7T7S - chain X; structure by X-ray diffraction, 2.20 A resolution.

# Chain X
Molecule: Dihydrofolate reductase
Source organism: Staphylococcus aureus
Notes: EC 1.5.1.3
UniProtKB: P0A017 (DYR_STAAU); residues 1-157 here correspond to UniProt positions 2-158 (UniProt number = residue number + 1)
Chain sequence (157 residues; numbered 1 to 157; the number before each row is that of its first residue):
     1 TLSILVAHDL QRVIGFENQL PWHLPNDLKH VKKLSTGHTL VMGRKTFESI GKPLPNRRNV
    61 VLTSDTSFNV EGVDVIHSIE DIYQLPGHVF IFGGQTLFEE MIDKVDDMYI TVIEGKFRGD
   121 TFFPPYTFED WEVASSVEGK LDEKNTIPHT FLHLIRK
Ligand contacts:
  - 06U (6-ethyl-5-{(3R)-3-[3-methoxy-5-(pyridin-4-yl)phenyl]but-1-yn-1-yl}pyrimidine-2,4-diamine): Leu5, Val6, Ala7, Asn18, Gln19, Leu20, Asp27, Leu28, His30, Val31, Thr46, Ser49, Ile50, Leu54, Phe92, Thr111
  - Tricyclic NADPH (XNP): Ile14, Gly15, Asn18, Gln19, Leu20, Gly43, Arg44, Lys45, Thr46, Ser49, Leu62, Thr63, Ser64, Asp65, His77, Ile79, Phe92, Gly93, Gly94, Gln95, Thr96, Leu97, Glu100, Thr121
Curated features (UniProtKB/Swiss-Prot):
  - binding site (substrate): Leu5, Val6, Asp27, Ser49, Arg57, Phe92
  - binding site (NADP(+)): Val6, Ala7, Ile14 to Gln19, Gly43 to Thr46, Leu62 to Asp65, Phe92 to Leu97, Glu100, Thr121
Reported in the primary citation:
  - mutagenesis - F98Y: decreased binding to 06U (from molecular simulation)
  - mutagenesis - F98Y: decreased binding to S-27 (from molecular simulation)

# In short
Ligands of chain X: Tricyclic NADPH and compound 06U. UniProt lists 6 substrate-binding residues and 24
NADP+-binding residues. The paper reports that F98Y reduces binding to 06U; F98Y reduces binding to S-27.
Chain X is Dihydrofolate reductase (Staphylococcus aureus); the structure, R-27 in Complex with S. aureus DHFR
and tricyclic-NADPH (tNADPH), was determined by X-ray diffraction together with 7T7Q from the same study.
